5LOW - chains D and G of the 7 polymer chains in the assembly; structure by X-ray diffraction, 2.80 A resolution.

== Chain D ==
Name: Synaptosomal-associated protein 25
Organism: Rattus norvegicus
UniProt: P60881 (SNP25_RAT), isoform P60881-2; residue numbers follow UniProt; this construct covers 7-82
Amino-acid sequence (95 residues; numbered -12 to 82; the number before each row is that of its first residue; numbers below 1 keep their minus sign (Gly-12 is residue -12)):
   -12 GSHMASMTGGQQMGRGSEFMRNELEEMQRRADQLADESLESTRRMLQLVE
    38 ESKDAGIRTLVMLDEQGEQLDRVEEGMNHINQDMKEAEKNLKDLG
Unresolved in the structure: -12 to 4, 73-82
Construct notes: expression tag (-12 to 6)

== Chain G ==
Name: Synaptosomal-associated protein 25
Organism: Rattus norvegicus
UniProt: P60881 (SNP25_RAT), isoform P60881-2; residues 141-203 here = UniProt positions 141-203
Amino-acid sequence (82 residues; each row starts with the number of its first residue):
   122 GSHMASMTGGQQMGRGSEFARENEMDENLEQVSGIIGNLRHMALDMGNEI
   172 DTQNRQIDRIMEKADSNKTRIDEANQRATKML
Unresolved in the structure: 122-139, 200-203
Construct notes: expression tag (122-140)
Curated features (UniProtKB/Swiss-Prot):
  - site ((Microbial infection) Cleavage): Arg180, Ile181, Gln197, Arg198
  - modified residue (Phosphoserine): Ser154, Ser187

== Chain D / chain G interface ==
Contacting residue pairs (4):
  Ser25(D) - Ala195(G)
  Ser28(D) - Ile192(G)
  Met32(D) - Asn188(G)
  Gln53(D) - Met167(G)
Interface residues without a listed pair, chain D (6 interface residues in all): Leu21, Thr29

== In short ==
The interface between chain D and chain G involves 6 residues on one side and 4 on the other.
Chain D is Synaptosomal-associated protein 25 and chain G is Synaptosomal-associated protein 25, both from
Rattus norvegicus; the structure, Structure of the Ca2+-bound Rabphilin 3A C2B domain SNAP25 complex (P21
space group), was determined by X-ray diffraction (same publication as 5LO8 and 5LOB).
